Entry 6YYS (electron microscopy, 3.08 A resolution); this record covers chains A and B of the 6 polymer chains in the assembly.

[Chain A (and B)]
Protein: DNA-directed RNA polymerase subunit alpha
From: Mycolicibacterium smegmatis MC2 155
Notes: EC 2.7.7.6; chain B of this document is another copy of the same molecule, construct and numbering; everything in this record applies to it too
UniProtKB: A0QSL8 (RPOA_MYCS2); numbering as in UniProt (aligned over 1-350)
Sequence (350 residues; numbered 1 to 350; the number before each row is that of its first residue):
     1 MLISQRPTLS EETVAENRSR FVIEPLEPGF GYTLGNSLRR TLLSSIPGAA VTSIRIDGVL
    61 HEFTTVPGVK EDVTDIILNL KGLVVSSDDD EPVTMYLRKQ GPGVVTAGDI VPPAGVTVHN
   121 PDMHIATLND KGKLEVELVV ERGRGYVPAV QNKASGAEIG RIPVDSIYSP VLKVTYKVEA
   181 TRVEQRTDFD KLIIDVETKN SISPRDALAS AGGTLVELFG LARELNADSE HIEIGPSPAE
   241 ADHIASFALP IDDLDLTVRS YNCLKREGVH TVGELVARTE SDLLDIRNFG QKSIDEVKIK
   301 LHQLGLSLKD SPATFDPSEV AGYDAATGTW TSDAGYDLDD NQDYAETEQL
Unresolved in the structure: 225-350 (chain B: 234-350)

[How chain A and chain B interact]
Pairs across the interface (65; chain A residue first):
  Met1(A) with Arg142(B), hydrogen bond (backbone-backbone)
  Leu2(A) with Pro47(B), hydrophobic; Arg142(B); Gly143(B); Arg144(B)
  Ile3(A) with Arg144(B)
  Arg6(A) with Glu217(B), salt bridge
  Pro7(A) with Leu218(B), hydrophobic; Leu221(B)
  Leu9(A) with Leu221(B); Ala222(B), hydrophobic
  Glu27(A) with Ser44(B), hydrogen bond
  Pro28(A) with Ser44(B)
  Gly29(A) with Arg40(B), hydrogen bond (backbone-side chain)
  Phe30(A) with Thr41(B); Leu218(B), hydrophobic
  Thr33(A) with Asn36(B); Ser37(B)
  Leu34(A) with Leu218(B), hydrophobic
  Ser37(A) with Thr33(B), hydrogen bond (side chain-backbone)
  Leu38(A) with Phe219(B), hydrophobic
  Arg40(A) with Gly29(B), hydrogen bond (side chain-backbone); Thr33(B), hydrogen bond
  Thr41(A) with Phe30(B); Thr33(B)
  Ser45(A) with His231(B)
  Pro47(A) with Met1(B), hydrophobic; Ser229(B)
  Arg144(A) with Met1(B); Glu27(B), salt bridge; His231(B), hydrogen bond
  Arg205(A) with Leu225(B), hydrogen bond (side chain-backbone)
  Asp206(A) with Asn226(B), hydrogen bond
  Ala209(A) with Ala222(B); Arg223(B); Asn226(B); Ala227(B)
  Ser210(A) with Ser229(B), hydrogen bond (side chain-backbone); Glu230(B)
  Gly212(A) with Phe219(B)
  Gly213(A) with Arg223(B); Glu230(B)
  Thr214(A) with Glu230(B); His231(B), hydrogen bond (side chain-backbone)
  Leu215(A) with Phe219(B), hydrophobic
  Val216(A) with Val216(B); Phe219(B); Gly220(B)
  Glu217(A) with His231(B); Ile232(B); Glu233(B)
  Leu218(A) with Phe30(B), hydrophobic; Glu233(B)
  Phe219(A) with Leu34(B), hydrophobic; Ser37(B); Leu215(B), hydrophobic; Phe219(B), hydrophobic
  Leu221(A) with Arg6(B); Pro7(B); Glu233(B)
  Ala222(A) with Arg205(B); Leu208(B)
  Arg223(A) with Ala209(B); Val216(B)
  Glu224(A) with Arg205(B), salt bridge
Interface residues without a listed pair, chain A (41 interface residues in all): Phe21, Leu26, Ser44, Gly143, Leu208, Gly220
Interface residues without a listed pair, chain B (46 interface residues in all): Leu2, Leu9, Tyr32, Leu38, Asp90, Gly212, Gly213, Thr214, Asp228

[Overview]
41 residues of chain A and 46 residues of chain B are in contact, with 11 hydrogen bonds and 3 salt bridges.
Polar contacts include Arg6(A)-Glu217(B), Arg144(A)-Glu27(B) and Glu224(A)-Arg205(B).
Both chains are DNA-directed RNA polymerase subunit alpha (Mycolicibacterium smegmatis MC2 155). Entry 6YYS
(Structure of Mycobacterium smegmatis HelD protein in complex with RNA polymerase core - State II, primary
...) was determined by electron microscopy together with 6YXU and 6VSX from the same study.
